PDB entry 7LXT | electron microscopy, 3.40 A resolution | chains A and B of the 28 polymer chains in the assembly

# Chain A
Name: 20S proteasome alpha-1 subunit
From: Plasmodium falciparum (isolate 3D7)
Notes: EC 3.4.25.1
UniProt: Q8IAR3 (Q8IAR3_PLAF7); residues 1-260 here = UniProt positions 1-260
Chain sequence (260 residues; each row starts with the number of its first residue):
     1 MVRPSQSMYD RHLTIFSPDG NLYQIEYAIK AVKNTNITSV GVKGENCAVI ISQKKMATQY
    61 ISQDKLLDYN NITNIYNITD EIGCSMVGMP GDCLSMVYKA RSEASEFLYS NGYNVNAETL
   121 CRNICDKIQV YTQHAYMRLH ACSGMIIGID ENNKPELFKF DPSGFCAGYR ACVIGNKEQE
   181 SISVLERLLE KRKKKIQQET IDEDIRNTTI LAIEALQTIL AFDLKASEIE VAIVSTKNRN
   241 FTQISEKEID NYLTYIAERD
Not modelled in the structure: 1-8

# Chain B
Name: 20S proteasome alpha-2 subunit
From: Plasmodium falciparum (isolate 3D7)
Notes: EC 3.4.25.1
UniProt: C6KST3 (C6KST3_PLAF7); residues 1-235 here = UniProt positions 1-235
Chain sequence (235 residues; numbered 1 to 235; the number before each row is that of its first residue):
     1 MADGEYSFSL TTFSPTGKLV QIEYALNRVS SSSPALGIRA KNGVIIATEK KSPNELIEEN
    61 SIFKIQQISE HIGIVYAGMP GDFRVLLKRA RKEAIRYSLQ YGSEILVKEL VKIIASIVQE
   121 FTQTGGVRPF GLSLLICGVD VYGYHLYQID PSGCYFNWMA TCVGKDYQNN MSFLEKRYNK
   181 DIEIEDAIHT AILTLKESYE GVLNEKNIEI GVAYDNKPFK ILTQNEIKDY LIEIE
Not modelled in the structure: 1-6, 234-235

# How chain A and chain B interact
Residue-residue contacts (52):
  H12(A) with L10(B)
  T14(A) with L10(B); R128(B)
  I15(A) with L10(B), hydrophobic; Q21(B)
  F16(A) with Q21(B); Y24(B); A25(B), hydrophobic; R128(B); P129(B); G131(B)
  S17(A) with Y24(B)
  P18(A) with Y24(B); N27(B), hydrogen bond (backbone-side chain)
  D19(A) with N27(B)
  G20(A) with Y24(B); R28(B)
  L22(A) with R128(B)
  K43(A) with E58(B), salt bridge
  R122(A) with S61(B), hydrogen bond (side chain-backbone)
  D126(A) with R84(B)
  Q129(A) with G81(B); D82(B), hydrogen bond; V85(B)
  T132(A) with R128(B)
  Q133(A) with F121(B); V127(B); R128(B), hydrogen bond (backbone-backbone); F130(B)
  H134(A) with G126(B); V127(B)
  A135(A) with L10(B), hydrophobic; G126(B), hydrogen bond (backbone-backbone)
  G164(A) with G81(B)
  A167(A) with I57(B), hydrophobic; S61(B), hydrogen bond (backbone-side chain); I62(B)
  G168(A) with E58(B), hydrogen bond (backbone-backbone); S61(B), hydrogen bond (backbone-side chain)
  Y169(A) with L56(B); I57(B), hydrophobic; E58(B)
  R170(A) with E55(B), hydrogen bond (side chain-backbone); L56(B), hydrogen bond (backbone-backbone); I57(B)
  A171(A) with L56(B)
  I182(A) with N54(B); L56(B)
  L185(A) with L56(B)
  E186(A) with N54(B); E55(B)
  E190(A) with E55(B)
Other interface residues (no listed pair), chain A (31 interface residues in all): L13, N21, F158, S181
Other interface residues (no listed pair), chain B (26 interface residues in all): M79, P80

# Summary
31 residues of chain A and 26 residues of chain B are in contact; the contacts include 10 hydrogen bonds and 1
salt bridge. Among the polar pairs are K43(A)-E58(B), P18(A)-N27(B) and R122(A)-S61(B).
Here chain A is 20S proteasome alpha-1 subunit and chain B is 20S proteasome alpha-2 subunit, both from
Plasmodium falciparum (isolate 3D7). Entry 7LXT (Structure of Plasmodium falciparum 20S proteasome with bound
bortezomib) was determined by electron microscopy (same publication as 7LXU).
